PDB entry 7WLP | X-ray diffraction, 2.29 A resolution | chains A and B of the 4 polymer chains in the assembly

[Chain A]
Molecule: Histone H2B type 1-O, Histone H2A type 1-D
From: Homo sapiens
Reference sequence: chimeric construct of P23527, P20671: residues 2-94 from P23527 (H2B1O_HUMAN) positions 34-126 (UniProt number = residue number + 32); residues 95-193 from P20671 positions 14-112 (UniProt number = residue number - 81)
Amino-acid sequence (193 residues; numbered 1 to 193; the number before each row is that of its first residue):
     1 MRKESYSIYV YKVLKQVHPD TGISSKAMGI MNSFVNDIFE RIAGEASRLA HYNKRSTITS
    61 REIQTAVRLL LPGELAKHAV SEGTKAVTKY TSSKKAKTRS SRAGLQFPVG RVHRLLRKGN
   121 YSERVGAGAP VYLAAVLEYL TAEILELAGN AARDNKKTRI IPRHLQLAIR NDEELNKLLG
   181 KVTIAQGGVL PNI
Not modelled in the structure: 1-2, 185-193
Differences from the reference sequence: initiating methionine (1)
Swiss-Prot annotation at these positions:
  - modified residue: Lys3 (N6-(2-hydroxyisobutyryl)lysine), Glu4 (PolyADP-ribosyl glutamic acid), Ser5 (Phosphoserine), Lys12 (N6-(2-hydroxyisobutyryl)lysine), Lys15 (N6-(2-hydroxyisobutyryl)lysine), Lys26 (N6,N6-dimethyllysine), Arg48 (Dimethylated arginine), Lys54 (N6,N6,N6-trimethyllysine), Arg55 (Omega-N-methylarginine), Arg61 (Omega-N-methylarginine), Lys77 (N6-(2-hydroxyisobutyryl)lysine), Thr84 (Phosphothreonine), Lys85 (N6-(2-hydroxyisobutyryl)lysine), Lys89 (N6-(2-hydroxyisobutyryl)lysine), Lys95 (N6-(beta-hydroxybutyryl)lysine), Lys118 (N6-(2-hydroxyisobutyryl)lysine), Lys156 (N6-(2-hydroxyisobutyryl)lysine), Lys157 (N6-(2-hydroxyisobutyryl)lysine), Lys177 (N6-(2-hydroxyisobutyryl)lysine), Lys181 (N6-glutaryllysine) and 1 more in UniProt
  - glycosylation: Ser81 (O-linked (GlcNAc) serine)
  - cross-link (Glycyl lysine isopeptide (Lys-Gly)): Lys3 (interchain with G-Cter in ubiquitin), Lys89 (interchain with G-Cter in ubiquitin), Lys95 (interchain with G-Cter in ubiquitin), Lys97 (interchain with G-Cter in ubiquitin)

[Chain B]
Molecule: Tegument protein BKRF4
From: Human gammaherpesvirus 4
Reference sequence: Q3KSS1 (BKRF4_EBVG); residue numbers follow UniProt; this construct covers 16-102
Amino-acid sequence (88 residues; numbered 15 to 102; the number before each row is that of its first residue):
    15 MRRLLSDEEE ETSQSSSYTL GSQASQSIQE EDVSDTDESD YSDEDEEIDL EEEYPSDEDP
    75 SEGSDSDPSW HPSDSDESDY SESDEDEA
Not modelled in the structure: 15-79, 87-102
Differences from the reference sequence: initiating methionine (15)
Swiss-Prot annotation at these positions:
  - region: Asp63, Leu64 (Interaction with host histones H3/H4), Asp81 to Trp84 (Interaction with host H2A/H2B)

[Chain A / chain B interface]
Contacting residue pairs - 19 pairs, chain A then chain B:
  Ser7(A) - Trp84(B)
  Ile8(A) - Trp84(B)  hydrophobic
  Ile8(A) - Pro86(B)  hydrophobic
  Tyr11(A) - Trp84(B)  hydrophobic
  Tyr11(A) - Pro86(B)
  Ile23(A) - Ser83(B)
  Ile23(A) - Trp84(B)  hydrogen bond (backbone-backbone)
  Ser24(A) - Asp81(B)  hydrogen bond
  Ser24(A) - Pro82(B)
  Ser25(A) - Asp81(B)  hydrogen bond (backbone-side chain)
  Ser25(A) - Pro82(B)  hydrogen bond (side chain-backbone)
  Ser25(A) - Trp84(B)
  Lys26(A) - Ser80(B)  hydrogen bond (side chain-backbone)
  Lys26(A) - Asp81(B)  hydrogen bond (backbone-side chain)
  Met28(A) - Trp84(B)
  Arg159(A) - Asp81(B)  hydrogen bond (side chain-backbone)
  Arg159(A) - Pro82(B)
  Arg159(A) - Ser83(B)  hydrogen bond
  Pro162(A) - Asp81(B)

[Summary]
The interface between chain A and chain B involves 10 residues on one side and 6 on the other, with 8 hydrogen
bonds. Among the polar pairs are Ser24(A)-Asp81(B), Ser25(A)-Asp81(B) and Ser25(A)-Pro82(B).
Chain A is Histone H2B type 1-O, Histone H2A type 1-D (Homo sapiens) and chain B is Tegument protein BKRF4
(Human gammaherpesvirus 4); the structure, Epstein-Barr virus protein BKRF4 restricts nucleosome assembly to
suppress host antiviral responses, was determined by X-ray diffraction.
